2JDP - chains A and B of the 4 polymer chains in the assembly; structure by X-ray diffraction, 1.30 A resolution.

== Chain A (and B) ==
Name: Fucose-binding lectin pa-iil
Source organism: Pseudomonas aeruginosa
Notes: chain B of this document is another copy of the same molecule, construct and numbering; everything in this record applies to it too
UniProtKB: Q9HYN5 (Q9HYN5_PSEAE); residues 0-114 here correspond to UniProt positions 1-115 (UniProt number = residue number + 1)
Amino-acid sequence (115 residues; numbered 0 to 114; the number before each row is that of its first residue; numbering starts at 0):
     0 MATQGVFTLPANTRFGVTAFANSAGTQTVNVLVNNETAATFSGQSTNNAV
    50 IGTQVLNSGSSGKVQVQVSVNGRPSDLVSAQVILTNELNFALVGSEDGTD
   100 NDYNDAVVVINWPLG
Disordered / not traced: 0
Construct notes: engineered mutation Ala23 (Ser24 in Q9HYN5)
Metal / ion sites: Ca2+ site 1: Asn21, Asp101, Asn103, Asp104 (together with methyl alpha-L-fucopyranoside) (shared with Gly114(B) of chain B); Ca2+ site 2: Glu95, Asp99, Asp101, Asp104 (together with methyl alpha-L-fucopyranoside)
Small-molecule neighbours: methyl alpha-L-fucopyranoside (MFU): Asn21, Ser22, Ala23, Thr45, Glu95, Asp96, Gly97, Asp99, Asp101, Asn103, Asp104
Reported in the primary citation:
  - binding site for methyl alpha-L-fucopyranoside: Ala23, Thr45, Asp99, Gly114
  - contacts within the chain: Ser22-Asp96 (hydrogen bond)
  - mutagenesis - S23A: increased binding to methyl alpha-L-fucopyranoside
  - mutagenesis - S23A: unchanged binding to Me-alpha-Gal

== Interface between chain A and chain B ==
Residue-residue contacts - 58 pairs, chain A then chain B:
  Arg13(A) - Thr45(B)  hydrogen bond (side chain-backbone)
  Arg13(A) - Asn46(B)
  Gly15(A) - Asn47(B)
  Thr17(A) - Phe19(B)
  Phe19(A) - Thr17(B)
  Asn21(A) - Leu113(B)
  Asn21(A) - Gly114(B)  hydrogen bond (side chain-backbone)
  Thr45(A) - Arg13(B)  hydrogen bond (backbone-side chain)
  Thr45(A) - Gly114(B)  hydrogen bond (backbone-backbone)
  Asn46(A) - Arg13(B)  hydrogen bond
  Asn46(A) - Val54(B)
  Asn47(A) - Gly15(B)
  Asn47(A) - Asn110(B)  hydrogen bond
  Asn47(A) - Leu113(B)
  Val49(A) - Thr52(B)
  Thr52(A) - Val49(B)
  Val54(A) - Asn46(B)
  Val77(A) - Leu83(B)
  Ser78(A) - Leu83(B)
  Ala79(A) - Leu83(B)  hydrophobic
  Val81(A) - Val81(B)  hydrophobic
  Val81(A) - Leu91(B)  hydrophobic
  Leu83(A) - Val77(B)  hydrophobic
  Leu83(A) - Ser78(B)
  Leu83(A) - Ala79(B)  hydrophobic
  Thr84(A) - Val77(B)
  Thr84(A) - Tyr102(B)
  Glu86(A) - Asn100(B)
  Glu86(A) - Asp101(B)
  Leu87(A) - Gly93(B)
  Leu87(A) - Tyr102(B)
  Leu87(A) - Asn103(B)
  Phe89(A) - Leu91(B)  hydrophobic
  Phe89(A) - Val106(B)  hydrophobic
  Phe89(A) - Val108(B)  hydrophobic
  Leu91(A) - Val81(B)  hydrophobic
  Leu91(A) - Phe89(B)  hydrophobic
  Gly93(A) - Leu87(B)
  Asn100(A) - Glu86(B)
  Asp101(A) - Glu86(B)
  Asp101(A) - Leu87(B)
  Asp101(A) - Gly114(B)
  Tyr102(A) - Thr84(B)
  Tyr102(A) - Leu87(B)
  Asn103(A) - Leu87(B)
  Asn103(A) - Pro112(B)  hydrogen bond (side chain-backbone)
  Asn103(A) - Leu113(B)  hydrogen bond (side chain-backbone)
  Asn103(A) - Gly114(B)  hydrogen bond (side chain-backbone)
  Val106(A) - Phe89(B)  hydrophobic
  Asn110(A) - Asn47(B)  hydrogen bond
  Pro112(A) - Asn103(B)  hydrogen bond (backbone-side chain)
  Leu113(A) - Asn21(B)
  Leu113(A) - Asn47(B)
  Leu113(A) - Asn103(B)  hydrogen bond (backbone-side chain)
  Gly114(A) - Asn21(B)  hydrogen bond (backbone-side chain)
  Gly114(A) - Thr45(B)  hydrogen bond (backbone-backbone)
  Gly114(A) - Asp101(B)
  Gly114(A) - Asn103(B)  hydrogen bond (backbone-side chain)
Interface residues without a listed pair, chain A (34 interface residues in all): Ser22, Val92, Val108
Interface residues without a listed pair, chain B (34 interface residues in all): Ser22, Val92

== In short ==
The chain A/chain B interface involves 34 residues from each chain, with 15 hydrogen bonds. Polar contacts
include Arg13(A)-Thr45(B), Asn21(A)-Gly114(B) and Asn46(A)-Arg13(B). Ligands of chain A: methyl
alpha-L-fucopyranoside. The paper reports a binding site for methyl alpha-L-fucopyranoside at Ala23(A),
Thr45(A) and Asp99(A) among others; S23A of chain A increases binding to methyl alpha-L-fucopyranoside.
Both chains are Fucose-binding lectin pa-iil (Pseudomonas aeruginosa). Entry 2JDP (Mutant (S23A) of
Pseudomonas aeruginosa lectin II (PA-IIL) complexed with methyl-a-L-fucopyranoside) was determined by X-ray
diffraction (same publication as 2JDM, 2JDN, 2JDU and 2JDY).
